Entry 8WFZ (electron microscopy, 4.30 A resolution (low resolution: residue-level contacts below are approximate; hydrogen-bond / salt-bridge calls are withheld)); this record covers chains A and D of the 4 polymer chains in the assembly.

[Chain A (and D)]
Molecule: Potassium channel GORK
Source organism: Arabidopsis thaliana
Notes: chain D of this document is another copy of the same molecule, construct and numbering; everything in this record applies to it too
UniProt: Q94A76 (GORK_ARATH); residue numbers follow UniProt; this construct covers 1-820
Amino-acid sequence (820 residues; row label = number of the first residue in the row):
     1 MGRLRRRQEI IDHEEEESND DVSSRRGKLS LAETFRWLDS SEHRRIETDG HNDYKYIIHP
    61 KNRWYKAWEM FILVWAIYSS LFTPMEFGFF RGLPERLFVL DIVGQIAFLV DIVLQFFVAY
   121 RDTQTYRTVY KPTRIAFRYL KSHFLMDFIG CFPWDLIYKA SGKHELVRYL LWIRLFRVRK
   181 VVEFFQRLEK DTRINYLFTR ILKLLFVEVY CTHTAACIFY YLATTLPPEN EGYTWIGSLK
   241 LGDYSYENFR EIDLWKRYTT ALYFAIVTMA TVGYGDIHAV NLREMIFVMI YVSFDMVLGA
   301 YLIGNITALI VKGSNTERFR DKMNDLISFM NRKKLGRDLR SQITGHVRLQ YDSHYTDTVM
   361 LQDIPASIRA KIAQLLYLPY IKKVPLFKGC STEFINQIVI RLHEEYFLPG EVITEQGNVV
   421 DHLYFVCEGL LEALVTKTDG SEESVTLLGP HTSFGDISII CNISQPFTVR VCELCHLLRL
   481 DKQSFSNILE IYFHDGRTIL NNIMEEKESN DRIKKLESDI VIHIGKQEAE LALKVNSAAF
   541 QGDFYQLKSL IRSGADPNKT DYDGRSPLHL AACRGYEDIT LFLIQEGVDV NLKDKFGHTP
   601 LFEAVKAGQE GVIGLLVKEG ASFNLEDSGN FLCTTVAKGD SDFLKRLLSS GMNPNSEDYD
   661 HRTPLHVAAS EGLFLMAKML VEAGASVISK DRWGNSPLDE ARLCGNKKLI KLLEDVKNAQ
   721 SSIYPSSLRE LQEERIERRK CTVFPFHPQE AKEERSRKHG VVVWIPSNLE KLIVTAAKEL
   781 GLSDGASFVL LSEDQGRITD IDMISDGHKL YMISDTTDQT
Disordered / not traced: 1-57, 714-820
UniProt features mapped onto this chain:
  - binding site (a nucleoside 3',5'-cyclic phosphate): Leu386 to Glu508
Reported in the primary citation:
  - post-translational modification sites: Ser649 (citing earlier work)

[How chain A and chain D interact]
Residue-residue contacts - 113 pairs, chain A then chain D:
  Leu241(A) with His278(D); Val280(D)
  Gly242(A) with Val280(D)
  Asp243(A) with Asn230(D); Gly232(D); Tyr233(D)
  Lys256(A) with Leu282(D)
  Thr259(A) with Leu282(D); Ile286(D)
  Leu262(A) with Met289(D)
  Tyr263(A) with Met285(D); Met289(D)
  Ile266(A) with Val292(D)
  Met269(A) with Met296(D)
  Ala270(A) with Val292(D)
  Thr271(A) with Thr271(D)
  Val272(A) with Val272(D); Gly273(D); Val292(D)
  Gly273(A) with Gly273(D)
  Tyr274(A) with Phe264(D); Thr268(D); Gly273(D); Gly275(D); Val288(D)
  Asp276(A) with His278(D)
  Ile303(A) with Ala300(D)
  Ile306(A) with Tyr301(D)
  Thr307(A) with Gly304(D); Thr307(D)
  Ile310(A) with Asn305(D); Ala308(D)
  Val311(A) with Val311(D)
  Thr316(A) with Tyr196(D)
  Glu317(A) with Tyr196(D)
  Arg320(A) with Glu189(D); Tyr196(D)
  Met323(A) with Thr192(D)
  Asn324(A) with Thr192(D)
  Leu326(A) with Val359(D); Asp363(D)
  Ile327(A) with Thr192(D)
  Phe329(A) with Thr356(D)
  Arg332(A) with Asp352(D)
  Leu335(A) with Ile372(D)
  Arg340(A) with Lys371(D)
  Ile343(A) with Ile368(D)
  Tyr351(A) with Gln362(D); Asp363(D); Pro365(D)
  Tyr355(A) with Asp363(D)
  Phe407(A) with Arg127(D)
  Leu408(A) with Arg127(D)
  Pro409(A) with Arg127(D)
  Ile413(A) with Ser367(D)
  Gly417(A) with Tyr492(D)
  Asn418(A) with Gln397(D)
  Val419(A) with Gln397(D); Arg401(D)
  Ser464(A) with Tyr492(D)
  Leu474(A) with Thr125(D); Arg127(D)
  Gln483(A) with Gln483(D)
  Lys526(A) with Gln541(D); Asp543(D)
  Glu530(A) with Lys534(D)
  Leu533(A) with Leu533(D); Lys534(D); Ser537(D)
  Ser537(A) with Leu533(D); Tyr562(D)
  Phe540(A) with Tyr562(D); Lys595(D)
  Gln541(A) with Lys526(D); Tyr562(D)
  Asp543(A) with Lys526(D)
  Tyr562(A) with Phe540(D); Asp561(D); Leu570(D)
  Asp563(A) with Asp563(D)
  Arg565(A) with Asp563(D); Lys595(D)
  Leu570(A) with Asp563(D); Lys595(D)
  Cys573(A) with Lys595(D)
  Lys595(A) with Phe540(D); Cys573(D)
  Phe596(A) with Arg565(D)
  His598(A) with Phe596(D)
  Lys606(A) with Phe596(D)
  Asn630(A) with Ala637(D)
  Cys633(A) with Tyr659(D)
  Thr634(A) with Asn630(D); Tyr659(D)
  Ala637(A) with Tyr659(D)
  Asp658(A) with Tyr659(D)
  Tyr659(A) with Ala637(D)
  Arg662(A) with Arg662(D); Trp693(D)
  His666(A) with Arg692(D)
  Val667(A) with Asp660(D)
  Ser670(A) with Arg692(D)
  Arg692(A) with Arg662(D); His666(D); Ser670(D); Glu700(D)
  Trp693(A) with Trp693(D); Asn695(D); Leu703(D)
  Asn695(A) with Trp693(D)
  Asp699(A) with Trp693(D)
  Glu700(A) with Arg692(D); Trp693(D)
Other interface residues (no listed pair), chain A (85 interface residues in all): Tyr244, Trp255, Leu302, Arg348, Asn462, Glu473, Ala529, Asp561, Lys638, Asp691
Other interface residues (no listed pair), chain D (91 interface residues in all): Tyr126, Arg193, Ile194, Val267, Tyr274, Ile277, Ala279, Ile303, Lys312, Ile364, Leu375, Ile491, Asn536, Ala538, Arg574, His598, Phe602, Glu603, Thr634, Glu671

[Summary]
85 residues of chain A and 91 residues of chain D are in contact. UniProt lists nucleoside 3',5'-cyclic
phosphate-binding residues Leu386(A) and Glu508(A) on chain A. The paper reports a modification site at
Ser649(A).
Chain A and chain D are both Potassium channel GORK (Arabidopsis thaliana); the structure, AtGORK Full length
2, was determined by electron microscopy together with 9KHE, 9KHF and 9KHG from the same study.
